PDB entry 9DCH | electron microscopy, 3.40 A resolution | chains A and F of the 13 polymer chains in the assembly

# Chain A
Molecule: Isoform 2 of Histone-lysine N-methyltransferase EZH2
Source organism: Homo sapiens
Notes: EC 2.1.1.356
UniProtKB: Q15910 (EZH2_HUMAN), isoform Q15910-2; residue numbers follow UniProt; this construct covers 2-751
Sequence (750 residues; row label = number of the first residue in the row):
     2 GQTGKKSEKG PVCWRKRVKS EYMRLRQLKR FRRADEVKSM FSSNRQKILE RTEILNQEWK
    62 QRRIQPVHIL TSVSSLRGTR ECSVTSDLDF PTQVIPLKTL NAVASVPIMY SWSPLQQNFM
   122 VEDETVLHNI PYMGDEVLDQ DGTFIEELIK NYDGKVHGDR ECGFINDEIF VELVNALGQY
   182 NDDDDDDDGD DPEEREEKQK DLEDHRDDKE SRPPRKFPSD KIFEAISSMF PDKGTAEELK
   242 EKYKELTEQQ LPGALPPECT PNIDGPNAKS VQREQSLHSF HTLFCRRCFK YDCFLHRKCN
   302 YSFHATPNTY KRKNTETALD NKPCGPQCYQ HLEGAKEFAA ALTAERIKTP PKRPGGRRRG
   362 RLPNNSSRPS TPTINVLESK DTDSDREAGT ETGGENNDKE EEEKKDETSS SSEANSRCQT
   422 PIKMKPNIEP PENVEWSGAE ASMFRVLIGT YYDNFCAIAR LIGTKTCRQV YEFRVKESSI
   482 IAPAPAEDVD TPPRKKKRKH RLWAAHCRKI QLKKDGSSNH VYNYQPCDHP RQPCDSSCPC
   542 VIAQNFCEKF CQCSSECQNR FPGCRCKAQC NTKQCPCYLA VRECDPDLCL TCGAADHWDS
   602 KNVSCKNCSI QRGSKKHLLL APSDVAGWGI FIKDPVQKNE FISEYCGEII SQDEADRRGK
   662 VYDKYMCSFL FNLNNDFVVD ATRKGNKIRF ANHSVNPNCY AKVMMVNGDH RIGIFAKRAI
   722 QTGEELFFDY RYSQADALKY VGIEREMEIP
Disordered / not traced: 2-21, 125-257, 308-315, 349-425, 483-520, 738-751
Disulfide bonds: Cys-325/Cys-457
Bound ions: Zn2+ site 1: Cys-286, Cys-289, Cys-294, His-297; Zn2+ site 2: Cys-528, His-530, Cys-535, Cys-539; Zn2+ site 3: Cys-528, Cys-541, Cys-548, Cys-552; Zn2+ site 4: Cys-535, Cys-548, Cys-554, Cys-558; Zn2+ site 5: Cys-565, Cys-567, Cys-571, Cys-576; Zn2+ site 6: Cys-565, Cys-578, Cys-585, Cys-590; Zn2+ site 7: Cys-571, Cys-585, Cys-593, Cys-606
Curated features (UniProtKB/Swiss-Prot):
  - region: Lys-39 to Val-68 (Interaction with EED)
  - modified residue (Phosphoserine): Ser-21, Ser-76
  - glycosylation: Ser-75 (O-linked (GlcNAc) serine)
  - cross-link: Lys-634 (Glycyl lysine isopeptide (Lys-Gly) (interchain with G-Cter in SUMO2))
  - natural variant: Pro-132 (P132S: In WVS), Tyr-133 (Y133C: In WVS), Met-134 (M134T: In WVS), Tyr-153 (deletion: In WVS), Lys-156 (K156E: In WVS), Asp-185 (D185H: Decreased histone methyltransferase activity), His-279 (H279R: In WVS), Cys-571 (C571W: Found in a patient with myelodysplastic syndrome and myelodysplastic-myeloproliferative neoplasms)
  - mutagenesis: Ser-21 (S21A: Enhances methyltransferase activity towards 'Lys-27' of histone H3 and abrogates phosphorylation by PKB/AKT1 ...), Ser-75 (S75A: Reduced protein stability)

# Chain F
Molecule: Zinc finger protein AEBP2
Source organism: Homo sapiens
UniProtKB: Q6ZN18 (AEBP2_HUMAN); residues 2-295 here correspond to UniProt positions 210-503 (UniProt number = residue number + 208)
Sequence (294 residues; row label = number of the first residue in the row):
     2 SSDGEPLSRM DSEDSISSTI MDVDSTISSG RSTPAMMNGQ GSTTSSSKNI AYNCCWDQCQ
    62 ACFNSSPDLA DHIRSIHVDG QRGGVFVCLW KGCKVYNTPS TSQSWLQRHM LTHSGDKPFK
   122 CVVGGCNASF ASQGGLARHV PTHFSQQNSS KVSSQPKAKE ESPSKAGMNK RRKLKNKRRR
   182 SLPRPHDFFD AQTLDAIRHR AICFNLSAHI ESLGKGHSVV FHSTVIAKRK EDSGKIKLLL
   242 HWMPEDILPD VWVNESERHQ LKTKVVHLSK LPKDTALLLD PNIYRTMPQK RLKR
Disordered / not traced: 2-181, 233-237
Curated features (UniProtKB/Swiss-Prot):
  - zinc finger: Tyr-53 to His-78 (C2H2-type 1), Lys-92 to His-114 (C2H2-type 2), Phe-120 to His-144 (C2H2-type 3)
  - region: Thr-287 to Arg-295 (Important for nucleosome binding activity of the PRC2 complex)
  - modified residue (Phosphoserine): Ser-2, Ser-3, Ser-182

# Interface between chain A and chain F
Pairs across the interface - 5 pairs, chain A then chain F:
  Arg-78(A) / His-200(F)  hydrogen bond (backbone-side chain)
  Gly-79(A) / His-200(F)
  Thr-80(A) / Asp-196(F)
  Thr-100(A) / Gln-193(F)
  Val-626(A) / Leu-183(F)
Other interface residues (no listed pair), chain A (9 interface residues in all): Leu-101, Asn-102, Ala-103, Asp-625
Other interface residues (no listed pair), chain F (5 interface residues in all): Ala-192

# Overview
9 residues of chain A face 5 of chain F across their interface, with 1 hydrogen bond. The hydrogen-bonded pair
is Arg-78(A)/His-200(F). Cys-286(A), Cys-289(A), Cys-294(A) and His-297(A) coordinate Zn2+ site 1. UniProt
lists 2 mutagenesis sites on chain A.
Chain A is Isoform 2 of Histone-lysine N-methyltransferase EZH2 and chain F is Zinc finger protein AEBP2, both
from Homo sapiens; the structure, Single-stranded RNA-mediated PRC2 dimer, was determined by electron
microscopy.
